6DL8 - chains L and H; structure by X-ray diffraction, 3.81 A resolution.

# Chain L
Name: CH67:1203d4 FAB light chain
From: Homo sapiens
Notes: antibody fragment or engineered binder
Amino-acid sequence (213 residues; each row starts with the number of its first residue):
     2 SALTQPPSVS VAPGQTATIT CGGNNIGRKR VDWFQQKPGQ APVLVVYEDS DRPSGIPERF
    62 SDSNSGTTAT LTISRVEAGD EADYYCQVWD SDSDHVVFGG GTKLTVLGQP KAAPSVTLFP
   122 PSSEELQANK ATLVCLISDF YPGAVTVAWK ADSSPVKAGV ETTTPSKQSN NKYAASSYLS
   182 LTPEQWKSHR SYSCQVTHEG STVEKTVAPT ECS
Not modelled in the structure: 49-54, 212-214
Disulfide bonds: Cys-22/Cys-87, Cys-136/Cys-195

# Chain H
Name: Ch67:1203d4 FAB heavy chain
From: Homo sapiens
Notes: antibody fragment or engineered binder
Amino-acid sequence (229 residues; row label = number of the first residue in the row):
     1 QVQLVQSGAE VRKPGASVKV SCKASGYTFT DNYIHWVRQA PGQGLEWMGW IHPNSGATKY
    61 AQKFEGWVTM TRDTSISTVY MELSRSRSDD TAVYYCARAG LHPTTTEYYY YGMDVWGQGT
   121 AVTVSSASFK GPSVFPLAPS SKSTSGGTAA LGCLVKDYFP EPVTVSWNSG ALTSGVHTFP
   181 AVLQSSGLYS LSSVVTVPSS SLGTQTYICN VNHKPSNTKV DKKVEPKSC
Not modelled in the structure: 1, 140-148, 227-229
Disulfide bonds: Cys-22/Cys-96, Cys-153/Cys-209
Reported in the primary citation:
  - conformationally variable residues (loop rearrangement): Thr-104

# Interface between chain L and chain H
Pairs across the interface (43):
  Arg-29(L) / Tyr-108(H)
  Lys-30(L) / Tyr-108(H)
  Arg-31(L) / Tyr-108(H)  hydrogen bond (backbone-side chain)
  Asp-33(L) / Gly-112(H)
  Phe-35(L) / Met-113(H)
  Phe-35(L) / Trp-116(H)
  Gln-37(L) / Gln-39(H)  hydrogen bond
  Gln-37(L) / Tyr-95(H)  hydrogen bond
  Ala-42(L) / Tyr-95(H)  hydrophobic
  Ala-42(L) / Gly-117(H)
  Ala-42(L) / Gln-118(H)
  Pro-43(L) / Tyr-95(H)
  Pro-43(L) / Trp-116(H)
  Leu-45(L) / Met-113(H)
  Tyr-86(L) / Gln-39(H)
  Tyr-86(L) / Gln-43(H)
  Tyr-86(L) / Gly-44(H)
  Tyr-86(L) / Leu-45(H)
  Gln-88(L) / Tyr-110(H)  hydrogen bond
  Gln-88(L) / Met-113(H)
  Trp-90(L) / Tyr-108(H)  hydrophobic
  Trp-90(L) / Tyr-110(H)  hydrophobic
  Asp-95(L) / Trp-47(H)
  His-96(L) / Trp-47(H)
  His-96(L) / Gln-62(H)
  Val-97(L) / Trp-47(H)
  Phe-99(L) / Leu-45(H)
  Phe-120(L) / Leu-137(H)  hydrophobic
  Phe-120(L) / Ala-138(H)
  Phe-120(L) / Ala-150(H)
  Phe-120(L) / Leu-151(H)
  Ser-123(L) / Phe-135(H)
  Ser-123(L) / Pro-136(H)
  Glu-125(L) / Lys-222(H)  salt bridge
  Glu-126(L) / Phe-135(H)
  Leu-137(L) / Phe-179(H)  hydrophobic
  Thr-164(L) / Val-182(H)
  Ser-177(L) / Pro-180(H)
  Tyr-179(L) / Leu-154(H)  hydrophobic
  Tyr-179(L) / Val-182(H)  hydrophobic
  Tyr-179(L) / Ser-190(H)
  Tyr-179(L) / Leu-191(H)
  Tyr-179(L) / Ser-192(H)  hydrogen bond (side chain-backbone)
Other interface residues (no listed pair), chain L (32 interface residues in all): Gly-40, Gln-41, Val-89, Pro-121, Ile-138, Ser-139, Ala-175, Ala-176
Other interface residues (no listed pair), chain H (35 interface residues in all): Val-37, Glu-46, Tyr-109, Asp-114, Gly-152, Ala-181, Val-194

# In short
32 residues of chain L face 35 of chain H across their interface, with 5 hydrogen bonds and 1 salt bridge.
Polar contacts include Glu-125(L)/Lys-222(H), Arg-31(L)/Tyr-108(H) and Gln-37(L)/Gln-39(H). The paper reports
conformational variability at Thr-104(H).
Here chain L is CH67:1203d4 FAB light chain and chain H is Ch67:1203d4 FAB heavy chain, both from Homo
sapiens. Entry 6DL8 (Crystal Structure of an influenza A hemagglutinin antibody Fab variant CH67:1203d4
chimera) was determined by X-ray diffraction (same publication as 6DLA and 6DLB).
